4W8Q - chain A; structure by X-ray diffraction, 1.43 A resolution.

[Chain A]
Molecule: Hemolysin
Organism: Proteus mirabilis
UniProtKB: P16466 (HLYA_PROMI); residue numbers follow UniProt; this construct covers 30-265
Sequence (242 residues; row label = number of the first residue in the row):
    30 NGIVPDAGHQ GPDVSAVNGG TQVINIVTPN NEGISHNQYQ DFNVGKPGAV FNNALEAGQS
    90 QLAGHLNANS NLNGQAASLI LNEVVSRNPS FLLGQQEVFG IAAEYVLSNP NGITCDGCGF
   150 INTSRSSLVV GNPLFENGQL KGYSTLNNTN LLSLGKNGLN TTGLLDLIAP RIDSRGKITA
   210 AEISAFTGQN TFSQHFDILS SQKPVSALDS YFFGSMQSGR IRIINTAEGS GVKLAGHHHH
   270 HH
Unresolved in the structure: 264-271
Cystine bridges: C144-C147
Construct notes: expression tag (266-271)
Reported in the primary citation:
  - self-association interface (contacts with another copy of this molecule): S244 to K262, L263
  - mutagenesis - F241K: decreased stability (citing earlier work)

[Summary]
From the paper: F241K reduces stability; a self-association interface involving S244 and L263.
Chain A is Hemolysin (Proteus mirabilis); the structure, Crystal structure of truncated hemolysin A from P.
mirabilis at 1.4 Angstroms resolution, was determined by X-ray diffraction (same publication as 5KEH, 5KF3,
5KKD and 5SZ8).
